PDB entry 4Q4Z | X-ray diffraction, 2.90 A resolution | chains D and H of the 8 polymer chains in the assembly

== Chain D ==
Protein: DNA-directed RNA polymerase subunit beta'
Organism: Thermus thermophilus
Notes: EC 2.7.7.6
UniProtKB: Q8RQE8 (RPOC_THET8); residues 1-1524 here = UniProt positions 1-1524
Amino-acid sequence (1524 residues; numbered 1 to 1524; the number before each row is that of its first residue):
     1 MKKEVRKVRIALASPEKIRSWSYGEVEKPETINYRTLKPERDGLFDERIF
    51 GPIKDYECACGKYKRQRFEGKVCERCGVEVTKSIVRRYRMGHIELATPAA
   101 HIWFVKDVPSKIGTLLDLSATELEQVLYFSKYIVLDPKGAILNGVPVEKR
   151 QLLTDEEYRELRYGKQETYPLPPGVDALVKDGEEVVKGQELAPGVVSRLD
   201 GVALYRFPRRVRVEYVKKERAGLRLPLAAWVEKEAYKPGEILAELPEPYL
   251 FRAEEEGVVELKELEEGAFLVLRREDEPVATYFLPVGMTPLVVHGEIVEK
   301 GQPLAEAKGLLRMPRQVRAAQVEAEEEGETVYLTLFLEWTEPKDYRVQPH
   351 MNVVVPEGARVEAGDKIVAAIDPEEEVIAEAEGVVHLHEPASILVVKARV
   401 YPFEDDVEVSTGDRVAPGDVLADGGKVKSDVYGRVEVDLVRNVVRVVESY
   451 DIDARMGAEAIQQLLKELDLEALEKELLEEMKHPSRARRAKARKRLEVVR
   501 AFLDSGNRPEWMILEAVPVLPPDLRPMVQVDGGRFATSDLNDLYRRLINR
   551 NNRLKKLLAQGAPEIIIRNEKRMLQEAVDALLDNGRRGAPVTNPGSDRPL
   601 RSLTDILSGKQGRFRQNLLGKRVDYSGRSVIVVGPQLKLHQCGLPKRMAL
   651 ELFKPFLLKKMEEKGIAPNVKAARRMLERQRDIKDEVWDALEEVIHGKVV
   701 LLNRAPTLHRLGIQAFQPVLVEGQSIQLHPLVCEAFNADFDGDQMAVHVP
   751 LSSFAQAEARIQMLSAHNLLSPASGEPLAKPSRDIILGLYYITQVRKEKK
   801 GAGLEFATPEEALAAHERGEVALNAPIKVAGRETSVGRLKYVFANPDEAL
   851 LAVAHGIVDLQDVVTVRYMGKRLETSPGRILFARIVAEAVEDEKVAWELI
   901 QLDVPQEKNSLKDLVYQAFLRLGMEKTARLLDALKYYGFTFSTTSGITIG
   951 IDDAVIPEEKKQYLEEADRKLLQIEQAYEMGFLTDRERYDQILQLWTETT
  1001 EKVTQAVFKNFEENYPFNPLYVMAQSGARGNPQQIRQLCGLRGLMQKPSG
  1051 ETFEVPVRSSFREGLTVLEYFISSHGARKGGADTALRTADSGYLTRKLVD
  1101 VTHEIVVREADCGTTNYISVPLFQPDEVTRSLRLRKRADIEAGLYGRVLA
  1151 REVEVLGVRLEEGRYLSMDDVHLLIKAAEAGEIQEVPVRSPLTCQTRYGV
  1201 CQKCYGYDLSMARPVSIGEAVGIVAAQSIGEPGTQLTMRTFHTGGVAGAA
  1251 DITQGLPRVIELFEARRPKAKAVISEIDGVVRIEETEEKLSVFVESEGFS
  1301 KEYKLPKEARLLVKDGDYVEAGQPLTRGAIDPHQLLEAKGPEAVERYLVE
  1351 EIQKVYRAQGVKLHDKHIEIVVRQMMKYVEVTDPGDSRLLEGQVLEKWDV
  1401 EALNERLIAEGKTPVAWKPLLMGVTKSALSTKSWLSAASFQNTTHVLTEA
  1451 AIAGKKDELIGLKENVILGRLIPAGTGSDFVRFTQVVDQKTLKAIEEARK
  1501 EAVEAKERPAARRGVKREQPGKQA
Unresolved in the structure: 1-2, 1246-1251, 1503-1524
Bound ions: Zn2+ site 1: Cys58, Cys60, Cys73, Cys76; Mg2+ site 1: Asp739, Asp741, Asp743 (together with ATP); Mg2+ site 2 near Lys840 (its only coordinating residue here); Zn2+ site 2: Cys1112, Cys1194, Cys1201, Cys1204
Ligand contacts:
  - CMPcPP (2TM; 5'-O-[(S)-hydroxy{[(S)-hydroxy(phosphonooxy)phosphoryl]methyl}phosphoryl]cytidine): Arg704, Pro706, Asn737, Asp739, Arg1029, Gln1235, Met1238, Thr1240
  - ATP (adenosine-5'-triphosphate): Arg704, Ala705, Asp739, Asp741, Gly742, Asp743, Gln744
From the paper describing this entry:
  - binding site for ATP: Arg704
  - conformationally variable residues (loop rearrangement, order/disorder transition): Gly1233 to Gly1255
  - specificity-determining residues: Arg704 (proposed by the authors, not directly observed)

== Chain H ==
Molecule: 27-nt DNA strand
Sequence (27 nucleotides; each row starts with the number of its first residue):
     1 TATAATGGGAGCTGTCACGGATGCAGG
Unresolved in the structure: 26-27

== Chain D / chain H interface ==
Residue-residue contacts (4):
  Pro109(D) with DA21(H), phosphate contact
  Arg1266(D) with DC18(H), sugar contact; DG19(H), phosphate contact
  Lys1426(D) with DG20(H), phosphate contact
Other interface residues (no listed pair), chain D (4 interface residues in all): Lys494
Other interface residues (no listed pair), chain H (5 interface residues in all): DT22

== Summary ==
The interface between chain D and chain H involves 4 residues on one side and 5 on the other. Ligands of chain
D: ATP and CMPcPP. Asp739(D), Asp741(D) and Asp743(D) form the Mg2+ site 1. From the paper: a binding site for
ATP at Arg704(D); the specificity determinant Arg704(D).
Chain D is DNA-directed RNA polymerase subunit beta' (Thermus thermophilus) and chain H is a 27-nt DNA strand;
the structure, Thermus thermophilus RNA polymerase de novo transcription initiation complex, was determined by
X-ray diffraction, deposited together with 4Q5S.
